PDB entry 9G26 | electron microscopy, 3.40 A resolution | chains A and F of the 17 polymer chains in the assembly

Chain A:
Name: DNA-directed RNA polymerase I subunit RPA190
From: Saccharomyces cerevisiae
Notes: EC 2.7.7.6
UniProtKB: P10964 (RPA1_YEAST); residue numbers follow UniProt; this construct covers 1-1664
Sequence (1664 residues; row label = number of the first residue in the row):
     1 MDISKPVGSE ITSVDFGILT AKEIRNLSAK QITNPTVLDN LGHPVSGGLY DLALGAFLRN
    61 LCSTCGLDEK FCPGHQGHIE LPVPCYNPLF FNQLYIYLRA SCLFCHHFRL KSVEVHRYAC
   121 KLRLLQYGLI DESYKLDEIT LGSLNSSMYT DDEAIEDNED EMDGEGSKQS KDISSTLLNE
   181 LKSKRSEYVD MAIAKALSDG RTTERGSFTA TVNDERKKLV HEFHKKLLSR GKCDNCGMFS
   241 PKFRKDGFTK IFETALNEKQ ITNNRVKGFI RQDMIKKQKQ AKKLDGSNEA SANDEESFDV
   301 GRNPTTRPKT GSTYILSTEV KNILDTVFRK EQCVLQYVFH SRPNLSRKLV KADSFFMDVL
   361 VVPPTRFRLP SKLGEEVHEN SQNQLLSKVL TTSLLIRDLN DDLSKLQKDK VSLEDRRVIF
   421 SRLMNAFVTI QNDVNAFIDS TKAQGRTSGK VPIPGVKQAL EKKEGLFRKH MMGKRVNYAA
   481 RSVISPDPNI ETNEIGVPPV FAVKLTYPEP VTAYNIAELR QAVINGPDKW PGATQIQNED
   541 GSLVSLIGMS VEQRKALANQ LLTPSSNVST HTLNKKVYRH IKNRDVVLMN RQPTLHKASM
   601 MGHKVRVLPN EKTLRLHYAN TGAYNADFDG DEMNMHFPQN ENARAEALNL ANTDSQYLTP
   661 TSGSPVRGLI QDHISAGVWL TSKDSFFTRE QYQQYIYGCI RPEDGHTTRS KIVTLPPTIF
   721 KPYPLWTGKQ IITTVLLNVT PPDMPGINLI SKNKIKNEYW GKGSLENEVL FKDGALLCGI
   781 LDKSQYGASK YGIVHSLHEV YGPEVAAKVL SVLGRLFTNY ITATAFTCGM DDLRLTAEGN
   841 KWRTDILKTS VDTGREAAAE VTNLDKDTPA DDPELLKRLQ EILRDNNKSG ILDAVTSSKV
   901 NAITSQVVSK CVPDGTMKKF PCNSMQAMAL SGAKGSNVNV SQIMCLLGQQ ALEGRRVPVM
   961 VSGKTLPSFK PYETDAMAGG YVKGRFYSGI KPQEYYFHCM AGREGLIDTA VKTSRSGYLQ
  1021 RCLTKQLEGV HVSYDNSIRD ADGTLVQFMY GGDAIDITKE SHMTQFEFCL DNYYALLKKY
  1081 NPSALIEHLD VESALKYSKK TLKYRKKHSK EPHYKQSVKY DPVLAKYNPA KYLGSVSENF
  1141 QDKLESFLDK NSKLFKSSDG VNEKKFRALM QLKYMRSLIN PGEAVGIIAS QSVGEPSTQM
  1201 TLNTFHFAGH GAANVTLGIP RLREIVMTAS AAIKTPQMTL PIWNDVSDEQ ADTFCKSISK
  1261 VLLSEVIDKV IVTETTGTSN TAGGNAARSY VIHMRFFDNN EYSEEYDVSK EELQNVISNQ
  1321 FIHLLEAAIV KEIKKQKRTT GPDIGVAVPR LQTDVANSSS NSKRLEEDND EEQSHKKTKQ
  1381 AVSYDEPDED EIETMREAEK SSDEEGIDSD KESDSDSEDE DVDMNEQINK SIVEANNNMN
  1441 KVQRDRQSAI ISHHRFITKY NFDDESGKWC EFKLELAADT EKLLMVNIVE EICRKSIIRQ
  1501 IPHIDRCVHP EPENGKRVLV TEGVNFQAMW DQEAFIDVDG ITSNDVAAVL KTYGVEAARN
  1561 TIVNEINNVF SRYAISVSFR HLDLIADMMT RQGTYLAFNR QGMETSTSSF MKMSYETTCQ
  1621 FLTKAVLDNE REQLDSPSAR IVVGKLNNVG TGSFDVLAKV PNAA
Not modelled in the structure: 142-173, 269-311, 447-450, 1154-1159, 1201-1213, 1278-1286, 1339-1432, 1664
Bound ions: Zn2+ site 1: C62, C65, C72, H75; Zn2+ site 2: C102, C105, C233, N235, C236; Mg2+: D627, D629, D631 (shared with 1 residue of chain R)
UniProt features mapped onto this chain:
  - region: P992 to E1004 (Bridging helix)
  - binding site (Zn(2+)): C62, C65, C72, H75, C102, C105, C233, C236
  - binding site (Mg(2+)): D627, D629, D631
  - modified residue (Phosphoserine): S889, S1636
From the paper describing this entry:
  - specificity-determining residues: P593 (proposed by the authors, not directly observed)

Chain F:
Name: DNA-directed RNA polymerases I, II, and III subunit RPABC2
From: Saccharomyces cerevisiae
UniProtKB: P20435 (RPAB2_YEAST); numbering as in UniProt (aligned over 1-155)
Sequence (155 residues; numbered 1 to 155; the number before each row is that of its first residue):
     1 MSDYEEAFND GNENFEDFDV EHFSDEETYE EKPQFKDGET TDANGKTIVT GGNGPEDFQQ
    61 HEQIRRKTLK EKAIPKDQRA TTPYMTKYER ARILGTRALQ ISMNAPVFVD LEGETDPLRI
   121 AMKELAEKKI PLVIRRYLPD GSFEDWSVEE LIVDL
Not modelled in the structure: 1-53, 155
UniProt features mapped onto this chain:
  - region: L111 to L132 (Leucine-zipper)
  - modified residue: S24 (Phosphoserine)

How chain A and chain F interact:
Contacting residue pairs (84; chain A residue first):
  I3(A) - L99(F)  hydrophobic
  P510(A) - S102(F)
  T512(A) - S102(F)
  Y514(A) - I101(F)  hydrogen bond (side chain-backbone)
  Y514(A) - S102(F)
  Y514(A) - L111(F)  hydrophobic
  Y514(A) - E114(F)
  Y514(A) - T115(F)
  Y514(A) - P117(F)
  N515(A) - T115(F)
  T572(A) - M103(F)
  K576(A) - M103(F)
  R584(A) - T115(F)  hydrogen bond (side chain-backbone)
  R584(A) - D116(F)  salt bridge
  E641(A) - G95(F)
  E641(A) - A98(F)
  E641(A) - L99(F)
  E641(A) - L118(F)
  N642(A) - G95(F)
  N642(A) - T96(F)
  N642(A) - L99(F)
  R644(A) - D116(F)  salt bridge
  A645(A) - A91(F)
  A645(A) - G95(F)
  A645(A) - L118(F)  hydrophobic
  E646(A) - A91(F)
  L648(A) - L118(F)  hydrophobic
  N649(A) - R90(F)
  L650(A) - K87(F)
  L650(A) - Y88(F)  hydrophobic
  L650(A) - A91(F)  hydrophobic
  Y1034(A) - T81(F)
  Y1034(A) - E89(F)  hydrogen bond
  Y1034(A) - R136(F)
  Y1034(A) - Y137(F)
  Y1034(A) - L138(F)  hydrophobic
  D1035(A) - L138(F)
  D1035(A) - P139(F)
  R1039(A) - P139(F)
  L1085(A) - I152(F)  hydrophobic
  L1085(A) - D154(F)
  H1088(A) - P83(F)
  L1089(A) - P83(F)  hydrophobic
  L1089(A) - Y84(F)
  N1128(A) - A80(F)  hydrogen bond (side chain-backbone)
  A1130(A) - T82(F)
  A1130(A) - P83(F)
  A1130(A) - Y84(F)
  K1131(A) - R79(F)
  K1131(A) - T81(F)
  K1131(A) - P83(F)
  L1172(A) - Y84(F)
  M1175(A) - Y84(F)
  R1176(A) - Y84(F)
  R1176(A) - D154(F)  hydrogen bond (side chain-backbone)
  N1180(A) - T86(F)
  N1180(A) - K87(F)
  P1181(A) - T86(F)
  P1181(A) - Y88(F)
  E1183(A) - K87(F)  salt bridge
  E1183(A) - Y88(F)  hydrogen bond
  L1646(A) - R92(F)
  G1650(A) - Y88(F)
  T1651(A) - Y88(F)
  T1651(A) - R92(F)  hydrogen bond (backbone-side chain)
  S1653(A) - Y137(F)
  F1654(A) - E89(F)
  F1654(A) - R92(F)  hydrogen bond (backbone-side chain)
  F1654(A) - I93(F)  hydrophobic
  F1654(A) - R135(F)
  D1655(A) - V133(F)
  D1655(A) - I134(F)
  D1655(A) - R135(F)  hydrogen bond (backbone-backbone)
  D1655(A) - Y137(F)
  V1656(A) - L132(F)  hydrophobic
  V1656(A) - V133(F)
  L1657(A) - P131(F)
  L1657(A) - L132(F)
  L1657(A) - V133(F)  hydrogen bond (backbone-backbone)
  L1657(A) - R135(F)
  A1658(A) - P131(F)
  K1659(A) - P131(F)
  K1659(A) - V133(F)
  K1659(A) - S147(F)
Other interface residues (no listed pair), chain A (50 interface residues in all): S4, E509, E518, L573, N574, S1033, G1182, A1184, G1652
Other interface residues (no listed pair), chain F (43 interface residues in all): L94, N104, M122, E150

Summary:
Chain A and chain F form an interface of 50 and 43 residues respectively, with 10 hydrogen bonds and 3 salt
bridges. Polar contacts include R584(A)-D116(F), R644(A)-D116(F) and E1183(A)-K87(F). Curated annotation
(UniProt) lists 8 Zn2+-binding residues and 3 Mg2+-binding residues on chain A. From the paper: the
specificity determinant P593(A).
Here chain A is DNA-directed RNA polymerase I subunit RPA190 and chain F is DNA-directed RNA polymerases I,
II, and III subunit RPABC2, both from Saccharomyces cerevisiae. Entry 9G26 (Yeast RNA polymerase I elongation
complex stalled by an apurinic site, closed state) was determined by electron microscopy (same publication as
9G1V, 9G1X, 9G23, 9G24, 9G27, 9G29, 9G2B and 9G2C).
